PDB entry 5L5Q | X-ray diffraction, 2.80 A resolution | chains M and b of the 28 polymer chains in the assembly

== Chain M ==
Name: Proteasome subunit beta type-7
Source organism: Saccharomyces cerevisiae (strain ATCC 204508 / S288c)
Notes: EC 3.4.25.1
Reference sequence: P30657 (PSB7_YEAST); residues -12 to 233 here correspond to UniProt positions 21-266 (UniProt number = residue number + 33)
Chain sequence (246 residues; numbered -12 to 233; the number before each row is that of its first residue; numbers below 1 keep their minus sign (Thr-12 is residue -12)):
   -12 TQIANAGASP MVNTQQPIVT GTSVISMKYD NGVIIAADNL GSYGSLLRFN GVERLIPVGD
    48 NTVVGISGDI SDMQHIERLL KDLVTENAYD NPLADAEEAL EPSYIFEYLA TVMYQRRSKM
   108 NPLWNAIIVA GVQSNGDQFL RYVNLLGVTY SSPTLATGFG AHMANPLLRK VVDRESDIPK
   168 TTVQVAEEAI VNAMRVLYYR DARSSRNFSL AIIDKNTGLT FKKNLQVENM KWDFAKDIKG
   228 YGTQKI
Unresolved in the structure: -12 to 0

== Chain b ==
Name: Proteasome subunit beta type-1
Source organism: Saccharomyces cerevisiae (strain ATCC 204508 / S288c)
Notes: EC 3.4.25.1
Reference sequence: P38624 (PSB1_YEAST); residues 1-196 here correspond to UniProt positions 20-215 (UniProt number = residue number + 19)
Chain sequence (196 residues; each row starts with the number of its first residue):
     1 TSIMAVTFKD GVILGADSRT TTGAYIANRV TDKLTRVHDK IWCCRSGSAA DTQAIADIVQ
    61 YHLELYTSQY GTPSTETAAS VFKELCYENK DNLTAGIIVA GYDDKNKGEV YTIPLGGSVH
   121 KLPYAIAGSG STFIYGYCDK NFRENMSKEE TVDFIKHSLS QAIKWDGSSG GVIRMVVLTA
   181 AGVERLIFYP DEYEQL
Swiss-Prot annotation at these positions:
  - active site: Thr1 (Nucleophile)

== Interface between chain M and chain b ==
Residue-residue contacts (62; chain M residue first):
  Ser32(M) - Trp165(b)
  Ser32(M) - Asp166(b)
  Ser32(M) - Gly167(b)  hydrogen bond (backbone-backbone)
  Leu33(M) - Phe133(b)  hydrophobic
  Leu33(M) - Trp165(b)
  Leu34(M) - Lys164(b)
  Leu34(M) - Trp165(b)  hydrogen bond (backbone-backbone)
  Leu34(M) - Gly167(b)
  Arg35(M) - Trp165(b)
  Phe146(M) - Ala24(b)  hydrophobic
  Phe146(M) - Tyr25(b)
  Tyr185(M) - Glu194(b)  hydrogen bond
  Tyr186(M) - Ile26(b)
  Tyr186(M) - Arg29(b)
  Arg187(M) - Ala24(b)
  Arg187(M) - Tyr25(b)
  Arg187(M) - Ile26(b)  hydrogen bond (backbone-backbone)
  Arg187(M) - Ala27(b)  hydrogen bond (side chain-backbone)
  Arg187(M) - Arg29(b)
  Asp188(M) - Ala24(b)
  Asp188(M) - Ile26(b)
  Ala189(M) - Arg19(b)
  Ala189(M) - Thr21(b)
  Ala189(M) - Ala24(b)  hydrogen bond (backbone-backbone)
  Ala189(M) - Ile26(b)
  Ala189(M) - Gly167(b)
  Arg190(M) - Gly167(b)
  Arg190(M) - Ser168(b)
  Arg193(M) - Asp191(b)  salt bridge
  Arg193(M) - Glu194(b)  salt bridge
  Lys218(M) - Arg29(b)  hydrogen bond (backbone-side chain)
  Trp219(M) - Arg29(b)
  Trp219(M) - Gly171(b)
  Trp219(M) - Val172(b)  hydrophobic
  Trp219(M) - Tyr189(b)
  Trp219(M) - Pro190(b)
  Asp220(M) - Tyr189(b)
  Phe221(M) - Arg29(b)
  Phe221(M) - Val30(b)  hydrophobic
  Ala222(M) - Val30(b)  hydrophobic
  Ala222(M) - Arg174(b)  hydrogen bond (backbone-side chain)
  Ala222(M) - Ile187(b)  hydrophobic
  Lys223(M) - Ile187(b)
  Lys223(M) - Tyr189(b)
  Ile225(M) - Val30(b)  hydrophobic
  Ile225(M) - Arg174(b)
  Lys226(M) - Asp32(b)
  Gly227(M) - Asp32(b)  hydrogen bond (backbone-side chain)
  Tyr228(M) - Thr35(b)
  Tyr228(M) - Arg45(b)
  Tyr228(M) - Gln53(b)  hydrogen bond (side chain-backbone)
  Tyr228(M) - Ala56(b)
  Tyr228(M) - Asp57(b)  hydrogen bond
  Gln231(M) - Asp32(b)
  Gln231(M) - Leu34(b)
  Gln231(M) - Thr35(b)
  Gln231(M) - Arg36(b)  hydrogen bond (side chain-backbone)
  Gln231(M) - Trp42(b)
  Gln231(M) - Arg185(b)
  Ile233(M) - Arg36(b)
  Ile233(M) - Trp42(b)
  Ile233(M) - Arg185(b)  hydrogen bond (backbone-side chain)
Other interface residues (no listed pair), chain M (26 interface residues in all): Asn37, Met150
Other interface residues (no listed pair), chain b (35 interface residues in all): Gly23, Asn28, Ile163

== Overview ==
Chain M and chain b form an interface of 26 and 35 residues respectively; the contacts include 13 hydrogen
bonds and 2 salt bridges. Polar contacts include Arg193(M)-Asp191(b), Arg193(M)-Glu194(b) and
Tyr185(M)-Glu194(b). Curated annotation (UniProt) lists active-site residue Thr1(b) on chain b.
Chain M is Proteasome subunit beta type-7 and chain b is Proteasome subunit beta type-1, both from
Saccharomyces cerevisiae (strain ATCC 204508 / S288c); the structure, Yeast 20S proteasome with human beta5i
(1-138) and human beta6 (97-111; 118-133) in complex with epoxyketone ..., was determined by X-ray diffraction
(same publication as 5L52, 5L54, 5L55, 5L5A, 5L5B, 5L5D and 30 further entries).
